Entry 1GL9 (X-ray diffraction, 3.20 A resolution); this record covers chain B.

Chain B:
Name: Reverse gyrase
Source organism: Archaeoglobus fulgidus
UniProt: O29238 (O29238); residue numbers follow UniProt; this construct covers 1-1054
Sequence (1054 residues; row label = number of the first residue in the row):
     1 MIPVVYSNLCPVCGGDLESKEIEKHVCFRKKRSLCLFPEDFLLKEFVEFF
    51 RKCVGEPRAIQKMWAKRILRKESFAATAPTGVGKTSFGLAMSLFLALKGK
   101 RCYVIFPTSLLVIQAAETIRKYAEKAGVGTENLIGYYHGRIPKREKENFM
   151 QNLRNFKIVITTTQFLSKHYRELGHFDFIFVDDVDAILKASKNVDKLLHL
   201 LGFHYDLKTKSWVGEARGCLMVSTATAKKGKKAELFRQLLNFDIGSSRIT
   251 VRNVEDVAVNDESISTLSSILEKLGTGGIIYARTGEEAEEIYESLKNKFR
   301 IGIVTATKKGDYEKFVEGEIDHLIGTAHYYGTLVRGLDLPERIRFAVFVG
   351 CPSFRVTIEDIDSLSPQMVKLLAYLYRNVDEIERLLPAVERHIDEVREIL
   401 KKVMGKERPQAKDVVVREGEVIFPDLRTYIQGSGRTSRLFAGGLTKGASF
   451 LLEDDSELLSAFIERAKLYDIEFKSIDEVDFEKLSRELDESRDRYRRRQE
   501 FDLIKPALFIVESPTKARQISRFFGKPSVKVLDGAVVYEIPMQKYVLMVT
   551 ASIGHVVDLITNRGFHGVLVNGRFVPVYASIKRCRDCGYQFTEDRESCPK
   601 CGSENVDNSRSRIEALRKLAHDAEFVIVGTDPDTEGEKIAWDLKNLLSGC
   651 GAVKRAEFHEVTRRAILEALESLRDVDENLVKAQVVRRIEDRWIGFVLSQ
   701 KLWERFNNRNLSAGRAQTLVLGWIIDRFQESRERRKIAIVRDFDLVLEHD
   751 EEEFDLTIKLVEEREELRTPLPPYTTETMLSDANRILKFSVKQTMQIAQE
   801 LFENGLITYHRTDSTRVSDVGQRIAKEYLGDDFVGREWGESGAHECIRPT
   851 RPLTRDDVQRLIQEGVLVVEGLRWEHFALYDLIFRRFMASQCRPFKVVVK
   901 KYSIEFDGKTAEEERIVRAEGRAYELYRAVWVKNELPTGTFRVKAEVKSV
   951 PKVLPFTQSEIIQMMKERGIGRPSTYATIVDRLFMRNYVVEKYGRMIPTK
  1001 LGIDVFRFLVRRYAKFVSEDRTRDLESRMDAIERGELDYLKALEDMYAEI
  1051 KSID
Disordered / not traced: 1, 7-10, 16, 26-30, 583-605
Differences from the reference sequence: engineered mutation L719 (Pro in O29238), M1046 (Leu in O29238)
Cystine bridges: C35-C650
Residues lining bound ligands: AMP-PNP (ANP; phosphoaminophosphonic acid-adenylate ester): F50, V54, G55, E56, P57, R58, Q61, T80, G81, V82, G83, K84, T85, S86, Y122, R498, Q499
Reported in the primary citation:
  - catalytic residues: Y809 (citing earlier work)
  - binding site for AMP-PNP: Q61
  - specificity-determining residues: Q61 (proposed by the authors, not directly observed)
  - conformationally variable residues (domain motion): D182, D183
  - mutagenesis - P719L/L1046M: unchanged catalytic activity

In short:
Chain B binds AMP-PNP. The paper reports the catalytic residue Y809; P719L/L1046M leave catalytic activity
unchanged.
Chain B is Reverse gyrase (Archaeoglobus fulgidus); the structure, Archaeoglobus fulgidus reverse gyrase
complexed with ADPNP, was determined by X-ray diffraction, deposited together with 1GKU.
